6WPW - chains D and R of the 6 polymer chains in the assembly; structure by electron microscopy, 3.10 A resolution.

Chain D:
Protein: Guanine nucleotide-binding protein G(I)/G(S)/G(T) subunit beta-1
Source organism: Homo sapiens
Reference sequence: P62873 (GBB1_HUMAN); residues 2-340 here = UniProt positions 2-340
Chain sequence (358 residues; row label = number of the first residue in the row; numbers below 1 keep their minus sign (Met-17 is residue -17)):
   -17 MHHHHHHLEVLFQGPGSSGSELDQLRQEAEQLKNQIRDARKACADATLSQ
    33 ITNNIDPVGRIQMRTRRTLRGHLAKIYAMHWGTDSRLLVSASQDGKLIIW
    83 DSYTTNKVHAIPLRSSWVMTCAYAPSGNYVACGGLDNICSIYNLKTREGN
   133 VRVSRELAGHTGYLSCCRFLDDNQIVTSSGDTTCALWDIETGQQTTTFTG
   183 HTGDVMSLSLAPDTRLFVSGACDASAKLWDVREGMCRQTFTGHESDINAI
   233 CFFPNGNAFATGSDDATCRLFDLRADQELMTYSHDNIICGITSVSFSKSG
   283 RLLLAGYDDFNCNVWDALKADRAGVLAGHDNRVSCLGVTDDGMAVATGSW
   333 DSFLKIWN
Not modelled in the structure: -17 to 0
Differences from the reference sequence: expression tag (-17 to 1)
Curated features (UniProtKB/Swiss-Prot):
  - modified residue: Ser2 (N-acetylserine), His266 (Phosphohistidine)
  - natural variant: Leu30 (L30F: In MRD42; uncertain significance), Arg52 (R52G: In MRD42), Gly64 (G64V: In MRD42), Asp76 (D76E: In MRD42; D76G: In MRD42), Gly77 (G77S: In MRD42), Lys78 (K78R: In MRD42), Ile80 (I80N: In MRD42; I80T: In MRD42), His91 (H91R: In MRD42; uncertain significance), Ala92 (A92T: In MRD42), Pro94 (P94S: In MRD42), Leu95 (L95P: In MRD42), Arg96 (R96L: In MRD42), 5 further natural variant entries in UniProt

Chain R:
Protein: Glucagon receptor
Source organism: Homo sapiens
Reference sequence: P47871 (GLR_HUMAN); residue numbers follow UniProt; this construct covers 27-477
Chain sequence (496 residues; row label = number of the first residue in the row; numbers below 1 keep their minus sign (Met-7 is residue -7)):
    -7 MKTIIALSYIFCLVFADYKDDDDALEVLFQGPSGQVMDFLFEKWKLYGDQ
    43 CHHNLSLLPPPTELVCNRTFDKYSCWPDTPANTTANISCPWYLPWHHKVQ
    93 HRFVFKRCGPDGQWVRGPRGQPWRDASQCQMDGEEIEVQKEVAKMYSSFQ
   143 VMYTVGYSLSLGALLLALAILGGLSKLHCTRNAIHANLFASFVLKASSVL
   193 VIDGLLRTRYSQKIGDDLSVSTWLSDGAVAGCRVAAVFMQYGIVANYCWL
   243 LVEGLYLHNLLGLATLPERSFFSLYLGIGWGAPMLFVVPWAVVKCLFENV
   293 QCWTSNDNMGFWWILRFPVFLAILINFFIFVRIVQLLVAKLRARQMHHTD
   343 YKFRLAKSTLTLIPLLGVHEVVFAFVTDEHAQGTLRSAKLFFDLFLSSFQ
   393 GLLVAVLYCFLNKEVQSELRRRWHRWRLGKVLWEERNTSNHRASSSPGHG
   443 PPSKELQFGRGGGSQDSSAETPLAGGLPRLAESPFGSGHHHHHHHH
Not modelled in the structure: -7 to 23, 101-103, 425-488
Differences from the reference sequence: expression tag (-7 to 26, 478-488)
Disulfide bonds: Cys43-Cys67, Cys58-Cys100, Cys81-Cys121, Cys224-Cys294
What the authors report for this chain:
  - conformationally variable residues (helix shift, loop rearrangement, side-chain flip): Leu242, Trp304, Phe322, Phe345, Pro356 to Gly359, Leu377
  - mutagenesis - Q232A, L242A, F322A, L395A: decreased signaling in response to glucagon
  - contacts within the chain: Pro356-Gln392 (hydrogen bond)
  - mutagenesis - C171T/C240A/C287A/C401V: unchanged signaling
  - mutagenesis - R378A: abolished signaling

How chain D and chain R interact:
Residue-residue contacts (4):
  Phe292(D) - Arg413(R)
  Ala309(D) - Arg417(R)  hydrogen bond (backbone-side chain)
  His311(D) - Arg413(R)
  Asp312(D) - Lys168(R)
Interface residues without a listed pair, chain R (5 interface residues in all): Ser167, Glu410

In short:
4 residues of chain D face 5 of chain R across their interface; the contacts include 1 hydrogen bond. The
hydrogen-bonded pair is Ala309(D)-Arg417(R). From the paper: Q232A, L242A and F322A of chain R, among others,
reduce signaling in response to glucagon; conformational variability at Leu242(R), Trp304(R) and Phe322(R)
among others; 6 substitutions were tested in all.
Here chain D is Guanine nucleotide-binding protein G(I)/G(S)/G(T) subunit beta-1 and chain R is Glucagon
receptor, both from Homo sapiens. Entry 6WPW (GCGR-Gs signaling complex bound to a designed glucagon
derivative) was determined by electron microscopy.
